8JEI - chains C and A of the 5 polymer chains in the assembly; structure by electron microscopy, 2.73 A resolution.

== Chain C ==
Protein: Guanine nucleotide-binding protein G(i) subunit alpha-1
Organism: Homo sapiens
UniProtKB: P63096 (GNAI1_HUMAN); residue numbers follow UniProt; this construct covers 4-354
Sequence (351 residues; row label = number of the first residue in the row):
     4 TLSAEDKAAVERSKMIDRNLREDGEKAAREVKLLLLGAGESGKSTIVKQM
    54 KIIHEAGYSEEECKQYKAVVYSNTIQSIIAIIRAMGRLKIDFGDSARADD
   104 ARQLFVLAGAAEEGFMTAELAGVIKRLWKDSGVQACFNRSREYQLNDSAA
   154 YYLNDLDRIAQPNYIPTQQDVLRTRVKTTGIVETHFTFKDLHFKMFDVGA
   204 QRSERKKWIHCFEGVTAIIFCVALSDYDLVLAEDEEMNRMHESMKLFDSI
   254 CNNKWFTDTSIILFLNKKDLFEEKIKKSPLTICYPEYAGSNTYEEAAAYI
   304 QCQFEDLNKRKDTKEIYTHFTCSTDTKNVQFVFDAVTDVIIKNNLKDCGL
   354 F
Not modelled in the structure: 54-181, 234-240
Differences from the reference sequence: conflict Ala-203 (Gly in P63096), Ser-326 (Ala in P63096)
UniProt features mapped onto this chain:
  - region: Lys-35 to Thr-48 (G1 motif), Asp-173 to Thr-181 (G2 motif), Phe-196 to Gly-202, Gln-204, Arg-205 (G3 motif), Ile-265 to Asp-272 (G4 motif), Thr-324, Cys-325, Thr-327 to Thr-329 (G5 motif)
  - binding site (GTP): Glu-43 to Thr-48, Ser-151, Leu-175 to Thr-181, Asp-200 to Gly-202, Gln-204, Asn-269 to Asp-272
  - binding site (Mg(2+)): Ser-47, Thr-181
  - modified residue: Arg-178 (ADP-ribosylarginine), Gln-204 (Deamidated glutamine), Cys-351 (ADP-ribosylcysteine)
  - natural variant: Gly-40 (G40C: In NEDHISB; G40R: In NEDHISB), Gly-45 (G45D: In NEDHISB), Thr-48 (T48I: In NEDHISB; T48K: In NEDHISB), Gln-52 (Q52P: In NEDHISB), Ser-75 (deletion: In NEDHISB; uncertain significance), Gln-172 (deletion: In NEDHISB), Asp-173 (D173V: In NEDHISB), Glu-186 to Phe-189 (deletion: In NEDHISB; uncertain significance), Cys-224 (C224Y: In NEDHISB), Lys-270 (K270N: In NEDHISB; K270R: In NEDHISB), Asp-272 (D272G: In NEDHISB), Val-332 (V332E: In NEDHISB; uncertain significance)
  - mutagenesis: Gly-42 (G42R: Abolishes switch to an activated conformation and dissociation from beta and gamma subunits upon GTP binding. Abolishes interaction with RGS family members), Glu-116 (E116L: Enhances interaction (inactive GDP-bound) with RGS14), Gln-147 (Q147L: Enhances interaction (inactive GDP-bound) with RGS14), Glu-245 (E245L: Enhances interaction (inactive GDP-bound) with RGS14)

== Chain A ==
Protein: Hydroxycarboxylic acid receptor 3
Organism: Homo sapiens
UniProtKB: P49019 (HCAR3_HUMAN); residues 1-387 here = UniProt positions 1-387
Sequence (387 residues; numbered 1 to 387; the number before each row is that of its first residue):
     1 MNRHHLQDHFLEIDKKNCCVFRDDFIAKVLPPVLGLEFIFGLLGNGLALW
    51 IFCFHLKSWKSSRIFLFNLAVADFLLIICLPFVMDYYVRRSDWKFGDIPC
   101 RLVLFMFAMNRQGSIIFLTVVAVDRYFRVVHPHHALNKISNWTAAIISCL
   151 LWGITVGLTVHLLKKKLLIQNGTANVCISFSICHTFRWHEAMFLLEFFLP
   201 LGIILFCSARIIWSLRQRQMDRHAKIKRAITFIMVVAIVFVICFLPSVVV
   251 RIHIFWLLHTSGTQNCEVYRSVDLAFFITLSFTYMNSMLDPVVYYFSSPS
   301 FPNFFSTLINRCLQRKITGEPDNNRSTSVELTGDPNKTRGAPEALIANSG
   351 EPWSPSYLGPTSNNHSKKGHCHQEPASLEKQLGCCIE
Not modelled in the structure: 1-16, 302-387
Cystine bridges: Cys-18/Cys-183, Cys-19/Cys-266, Cys-100/Cys-177
Ligand contacts: 3-nitro-4-(propylamino)benzoic acid (CW3): Val-83, Tyr-86, Tyr-87, Trp-93, Leu-104, Phe-107, Ala-108, Arg-111, Cys-177, Ile-178, Ser-179, Phe-180, Leu-280, Tyr-284
UniProt features mapped onto this chain:
  - mutagenesis: Arg-111 (R111A: Abrogates completely the activation by OH-octanoid acid)

== Chain C / chain A interface ==
Pairs across the interface (34):
  Ala-31(C) / Lys-138(A)
  Leu-194(C) / His-133(A)
  Asp-315(C) / Lys-225(A)
  Phe-336(C) / His-133(A)
  Thr-340(C) / His-133(A)
  Thr-340(C) / Arg-218(A)
  Asp-341(C) / Arg-218(A)  salt bridge
  Ile-343(C) / Pro-132(A)  hydrophobic
  Ile-343(C) / His-133(A)
  Ile-344(C) / Val-129(A)
  Ile-344(C) / Pro-132(A)  hydrophobic
  Ile-344(C) / Arg-218(A)
  Ile-344(C) / Met-220(A)  hydrophobic
  Lys-345(C) / Met-220(A)
  Lys-345(C) / His-223(A)  hydrogen bond
  Asn-347(C) / Arg-128(A)  hydrogen bond (backbone-side chain)
  Asn-347(C) / Pro-132(A)  hydrogen bond (side chain-backbone)
  Leu-348(C) / Val-129(A)  hydrophobic
  Leu-348(C) / Ile-226(A)  hydrophobic
  Asp-350(C) / Lys-60(A)  salt bridge
  Asp-350(C) / Ser-62(A)  hydrogen bond (backbone-side chain)
  Asp-350(C) / Arg-128(A)
  Cys-351(C) / Ser-62(A)
  Cys-351(C) / Asp-124(A)
  Cys-351(C) / Arg-128(A)
  Gly-352(C) / Arg-63(A)
  Gly-352(C) / Ser-298(A)  hydrogen bond (backbone-side chain)
  Gly-352(C) / Pro-299(A)
  Leu-353(C) / Ala-229(A)
  Leu-353(C) / Phe-232(A)  hydrophobic
  Leu-353(C) / Ile-233(A)  hydrophobic
  Phe-354(C) / His-223(A)
  Phe-354(C) / Lys-225(A)
  Phe-354(C) / Ile-226(A)  hydrophobic
Also at the interface, not in a pair above, chain C (18 interface residues in all): Glu-28, Arg-32
Also at the interface, not in a pair above, chain A (24 interface residues in all): Leu-66, Arg-125, Asn-137, Ser-140, Leu-215

== In short ==
18 residues of chain C face 24 of chain A across their interface, with 5 hydrogen bonds and 2 salt bridges.
Polar pairs include Asp-341(C)/Arg-218(A), Asp-350(C)/Lys-60(A) and Lys-345(C)/His-223(A). Ligands of chain A:
3-nitro-4-(propylamino)benzoic acid.
Chain C is Guanine nucleotide-binding protein G(i) subunit alpha-1 and chain A is Hydroxycarboxylic acid
receptor 3, both from Homo sapiens; the structure, Cryo-EM Structure of the compuond 5c-HCAR3-Gi complex, was
determined by electron microscopy together with 9JIC, 9JID and 8JEF from the same study.
